Entry 5OMW (X-ray diffraction, 2.60 A resolution); this record covers chains A and B.

Chain A:
Name: Leucine--tRNA ligase
From: Escherichia coli K-12
Notes: EC 6.1.1.4
Reference sequence: P07813 (SYL_ECOLI); numbering as in UniProt (aligned over 1-860)
Amino-acid sequence (880 residues; each row starts with the number of its first residue; numbers below 1 keep their minus sign (Met-19 is residue -19)):
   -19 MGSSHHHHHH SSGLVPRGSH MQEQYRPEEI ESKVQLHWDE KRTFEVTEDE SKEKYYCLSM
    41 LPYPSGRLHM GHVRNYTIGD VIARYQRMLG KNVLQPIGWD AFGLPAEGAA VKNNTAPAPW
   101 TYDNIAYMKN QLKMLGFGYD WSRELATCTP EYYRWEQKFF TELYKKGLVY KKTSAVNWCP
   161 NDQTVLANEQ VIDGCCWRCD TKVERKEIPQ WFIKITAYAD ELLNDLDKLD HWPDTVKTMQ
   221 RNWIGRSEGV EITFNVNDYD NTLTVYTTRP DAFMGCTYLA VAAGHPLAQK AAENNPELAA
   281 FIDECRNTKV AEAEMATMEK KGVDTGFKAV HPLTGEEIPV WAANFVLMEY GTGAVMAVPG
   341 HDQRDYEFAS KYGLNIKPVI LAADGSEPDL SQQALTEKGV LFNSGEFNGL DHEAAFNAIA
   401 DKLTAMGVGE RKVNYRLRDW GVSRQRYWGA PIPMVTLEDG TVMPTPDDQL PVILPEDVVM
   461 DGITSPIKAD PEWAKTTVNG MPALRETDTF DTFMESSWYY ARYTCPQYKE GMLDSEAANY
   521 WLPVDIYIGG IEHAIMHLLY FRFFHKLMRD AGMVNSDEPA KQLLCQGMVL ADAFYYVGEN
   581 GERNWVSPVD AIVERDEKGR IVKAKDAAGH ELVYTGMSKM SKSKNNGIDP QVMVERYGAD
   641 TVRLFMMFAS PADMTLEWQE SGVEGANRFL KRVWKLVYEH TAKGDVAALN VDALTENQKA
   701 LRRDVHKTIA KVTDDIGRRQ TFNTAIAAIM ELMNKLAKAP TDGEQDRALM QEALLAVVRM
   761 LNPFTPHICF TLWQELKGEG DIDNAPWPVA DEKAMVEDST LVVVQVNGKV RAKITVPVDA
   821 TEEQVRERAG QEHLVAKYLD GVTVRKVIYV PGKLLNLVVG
Unresolved in the structure: -19 to 0
Differences from the reference sequence: initiating methionine (-19); expression tag (-18 to 0); engineered mutation Ala252 (Thr in P07813)
Bound ions: Zn2+ near Cys159 (its only coordinating residue here)
Small-molecule neighbours: 5'-O-(L-leucylsulfamoyl)adenosine (LSS): Met40, Leu41, Pro42, Tyr43, His49, Gly51, His52, Asn55, Tyr56, Asp80, Phe493, Ser496, Tyr499, Tyr527, Ile528, Gly529, Gly530, Glu532, His533, His537, Gln566, Gly567, Met568, Val569, Lys619, Met620
Swiss-Prot annotation at these positions:
  - motif: Pro42 to His52 ('HIGH' region), Lys619 to Ser623 ('KMSKS' region)
  - binding site (ATP): Lys622

Chain B:
Molecule: L-leucyl-tRNA
Sequence (87 nucleotides; numbered 1 to 76 plus 11 insertion-coded residues; the number before each row is that of its first residue; a row labelled like 47A-47J holds insertion residues (47A, then the next letters in order)):
     1 GCCCGGAUGG UGGAAUCGGU
   20A A
    21 GACACAAGGG AUUUAAAAUC CCUCGGC
47A-47J GUUCGCGCUG
    48 UGCGGGUUCA AGUCCCGCUC CGGGUACCA
Unresolved in the structure: 34-35, 47B-47C
Bound ions: Mg2+: U8, G9

Interface between chain A and chain B:
Residue-residue contacts - 109 pairs, chain A then chain B:
  Tyr43(A) - A76(B)  phosphate contact
  Asp80(A) - A76(B)  phosphate contact
  Gly83(A) - A76(B)  phosphate contact
  Leu84(A) - A76(B)  hydrogen bond to the phosphate
  Val156(A) - C74(B)  base contact
  Asn157(A) - C74(B)  sugar contact
  Val165(A) - C74(B)  base contact
  Ala167(A) - C74(B)  sugar contact
  Ala167(A) - C75(B)  sugar contact
  Asn168(A) - C74(B)  hydrogen bond to the sugar
  Asn168(A) - C75(B)  phosphate contact
  Glu169(A) - C75(B)  hydrogen bond to the phosphate
  Gln190(A) - C74(B)  hydrogen bond to the base
  Thr215(A) - C4(B)  sugar contact
  Thr215(A) - G5(B)  phosphate contact
  Thr218(A) - C4(B)  sugar contact
  Met219(A) - C4(B)  sugar contact
  Met219(A) - G70(B)  base contact
  Asn222(A) - C3(B)  hydrogen bond to the sugar
  Trp223(A) - U72(B)  sugar contact
  Trp223(A) - A73(B)  base contact
  Ala291(A) - A73(B)  phosphate contact
  Glu292(A) - G1(B)  hydrogen bond to the base
  Glu292(A) - U72(B)  hydrogen bond to the sugar
  Glu292(A) - A73(B)  hydrogen bond to the phosphate
  Ala293(A) - G1(B)  base contact
  Ala293(A) - U72(B)  base contact
  Ala296(A) - G1(B)  base contact
  Thr297(A) - G1(B)  base contact
  Arg416(A) - A73(B)  hydrogen bond to the base
  Leu417(A) - A73(B)  base contact
  Arg418(A) - A73(B)  hydrogen bond to the sugar
  Ser423(A) - C74(B)  hydrogen bond to the base
  Arg424(A) - C74(B)  salt bridge to the phosphate
  Gln425(A) - C74(B)  hydrogen bond to the base
  Arg426(A) - C74(B)  hydrogen bond to the base
  Arg426(A) - A76(B)  salt bridge to the phosphate
  Phe493(A) - A76(B)  base contact
  Glu532(A) - G70(B)  sugar contact
  Glu532(A) - G71(B)  sugar contact
  Glu532(A) - A76(B)  base contact
  His533(A) - A76(B)  base contact
  Ile535(A) - G71(B)  sugar contact
  Met536(A) - U72(B)  phosphate contact
  Met536(A) - A73(B)  sugar contact
  Met568(A) - G70(B)  sugar contact
  Leu570(A) - G69(B)  sugar contact
  Gly616(A) - G69(B)  phosphate contact
  Met617(A) - G69(B)  hydrogen bond to the phosphate
  Ser618(A) - G69(B)  phosphate contact
  Ser618(A) - G70(B)  phosphate contact
  Lys619(A) - G70(B)  hydrogen bond to the phosphate
  Lys619(A) - G71(B)  salt bridge to the phosphate
  Lys619(A) - C75(B)  hydrogen bond to the base
  Lys619(A) - A76(B)  base contact
  Phe648(A) - G12(B)  base contact
  Phe648(A) - C23(B)  base contact
  Phe648(A) - A24(B)  sugar contact
  Ala649(A) - G12(B)  hydrogen bond to the sugar
  Ala649(A) - G13(B)  phosphate contact
  Ser650(A) - G13(B)  phosphate contact
  Pro651(A) - G13(B)  phosphate contact
  Pro651(A) - A14(B)  phosphate contact
  Met654(A) - G13(B)  phosphate contact
  Gln659(A) - U11(B)  hydrogen bond to the sugar
  Gln659(A) - G12(B)  sugar contact
  Ser661(A) - C25(B)  sugar contact
  Gly662(A) - C25(B)  sugar contact
  Gly665(A) - A24(B)  phosphate contact
  Gly665(A) - C25(B)  phosphate contact
  Arg668(A) - C25(B)  salt bridge to the phosphate
  Arg668(A) - A26(B)  salt bridge to the phosphate
  Arg668(A) - U39(B)  phosphate contact
  Arg672(A) - C40(B)  phosphate contact
  Lys711(A) - U16(B)  hydrogen bond to the base
  Asp714(A) - U16(B)  base contact
  Arg718(A) - U16(B)  hydrogen bond to the base
  Arg719(A) - A15(B)  salt bridge to the phosphate
  Arg719(A) - U16(B)  hydrogen bond to the sugar
  Asn723(A) - G13(B)  hydrogen bond to the phosphate
  Asn723(A) - A14(B)  hydrogen bond to the phosphate
  Thr724(A) - A14(B)  phosphate contact
  Thr724(A) - A15(B)  phosphate contact
  Ala727(A) - A22(B)  base contact
  Ala727(A) - C23(B)  sugar contact
  Met730(A) - C23(B)  hydrogen bond to the sugar
  Met730(A) - A24(B)  phosphate contact
  Glu731(A) - A22(B)  sugar contact
  Asn734(A) - A24(B)  hydrogen bond to the phosphate
  Leu801(A) - U20(B)  base contact
  Val803(A) - U20(B)  sugar contact
  Gln805(A) - G19(B)  hydrogen bond to the base
  Lys809(A) - U47I(B)  salt bridge to the phosphate
  Val810(A) - U20(B)  sugar contact
  Val810(A) - A20A(B)  phosphate contact
  Arg811(A) - C47H(B)  salt bridge to the phosphate
  Lys813(A) - U20(B)  hydrogen bond to the base
  His833(A) - C47F(B)  salt bridge to the phosphate
  Leu834(A) - G47G(B)  phosphate contact
  Lys837(A) - C47F(B)  hydrogen bond to the phosphate
  Lys837(A) - G47G(B)  salt bridge to the phosphate
  Tyr838(A) - G47G(B)  hydrogen bond to the phosphate
  Lys846(A) - C56(B)  salt bridge to the phosphate
  Ile848(A) - G19(B)  base contact
  Ile848(A) - C56(B)  base contact
  Val850(A) - G19(B)  base contact
  Leu854(A) - G19(B)  base contact
  Asn856(A) - C56(B)  hydrogen bond to the sugar
  Val858(A) - C56(B)  sugar contact
Also at the interface, not in a pair above, chain A (91 interface residues in all): Pro85, Leu166, Gly421, Asp491, Thr492, Ile531, Thr615, Thr655, Leu656, Glu664, Lys671, Asp715, Asn807, Gly808
Also at the interface, not in a pair above, chain B (37 interface residues in all): C2, G6, A7, A57

Overview:
The interface between chain A and chain B involves 91 residues on one side and 37 on the other; the contacts
include 30 hydrogen bonds and 11 salt bridges. Among the polar pairs are Gln190(A)-C74(B), Glu292(A)-G1(B) and
Arg416(A)-A73(B). Chain A binds 5'-O-(L-leucylsulfamoyl)adenosine.
Here chain A is Leucine--tRNA ligase (Escherichia coli K-12) and chain B is L-leucyl-tRNA. Entry 5OMW (Mutant
T252A of E. coli leucyl-tRNA synthetase, tRNA(leu) and leucyl-adenylate analogue in the aminoacylation
conformation) was determined by X-ray diffraction together with 5ON2, 5ON3 and 5ONH from the same study.
